1J5O - chains A and B of the 6 polymer chains in the assembly; structure by X-ray diffraction, 3.50 A resolution.

[Chain A]
Name: Reverse transcriptase
Organism: Human immunodeficiency virus 1
Notes: EC 2.7.7.49
UniProtKB: P03366 (POL_HV1B1); residues 1-558 here correspond to UniProt positions 168-725 (UniProt number = residue number + 167)
Sequence (558 residues; each row starts with the number of its first residue):
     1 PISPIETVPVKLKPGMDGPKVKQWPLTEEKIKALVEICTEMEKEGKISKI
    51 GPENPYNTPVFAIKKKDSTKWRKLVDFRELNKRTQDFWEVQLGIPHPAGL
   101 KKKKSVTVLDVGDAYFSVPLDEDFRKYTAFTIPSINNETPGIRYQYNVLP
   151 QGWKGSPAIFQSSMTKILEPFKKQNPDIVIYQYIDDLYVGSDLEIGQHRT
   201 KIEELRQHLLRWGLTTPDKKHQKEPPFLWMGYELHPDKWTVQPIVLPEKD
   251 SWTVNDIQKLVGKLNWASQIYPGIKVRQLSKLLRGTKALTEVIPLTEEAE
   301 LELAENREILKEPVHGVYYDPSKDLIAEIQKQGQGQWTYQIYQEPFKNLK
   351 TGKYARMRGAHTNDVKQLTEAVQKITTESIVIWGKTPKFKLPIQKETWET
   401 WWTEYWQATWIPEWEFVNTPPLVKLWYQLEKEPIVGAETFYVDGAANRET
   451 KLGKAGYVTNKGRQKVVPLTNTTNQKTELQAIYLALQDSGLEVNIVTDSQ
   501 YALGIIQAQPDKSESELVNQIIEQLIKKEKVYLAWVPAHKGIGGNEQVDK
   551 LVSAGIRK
Construct notes: engineered mutation Ile184 (Met351 in P03366), Ser280 (Cys447 in P03366)
Reported in the primary citation:
  - binding site for the 18-nt DNA strand: Tyr183, Asp185
  - conformationally variable residues (order/disorder transition): Leu74, Asp110, Tyr115, Gln151, Ile184, Asp185, Trp229, Tyr232, Trp266
  - contacts within the chain: Tyr115-Ile184, Tyr183-Ile184
  - mutagenesis - M184I: decreased catalytic activity on 3TCTP (citing earlier work)

[Chain B]
Name: Reverse transcriptase
Organism: Human immunodeficiency virus 1
Notes: EC 2.7.7.49
UniProtKB: P03366 (POL_HV1B1); residues 1-430 here correspond to UniProt positions 168-597 (UniProt number = residue number + 167)
Sequence (430 residues; row label = number of the first residue in the row):
     1 PISPIETVPVKLKPGMDGPKVKQWPLTEEKIKALVEICTEMEKEGKISKI
    51 GPENPYNTPVFAIKKKDSTKWRKLVDFRELNKRTQDFWEVQLGIPHPAGL
   101 KKKKSVTVLDVGDAYFSVPLDEDFRKYTAFTIPSINNETPGIRYQYNVLP
   151 QGWKGSPAIFQSSMTKILEPFKKQNPDIVIYQYIDDLYVGSDLEIGQHRT
   201 KIEELRQHLLRWGLTTPDKKHQKEPPFLWMGYELHPDKWTVQPIVLPEKD
   251 SWTVNDIQKLVGKLNWASQIYPGIKVRQLSKLLRGTKALTEVIPLTEEAE
   301 LELAENREILKEPVHGVYYDPSKDLIAEIQKQGQGQWTYQIYQEPFKNLK
   351 TGKYARMRGAHTNDVKQLTEAVQKITTESIVIWGKTPKFKLPIQKETWET
   401 WWTEYWQATWIPEWEFVNTPPLVKLWYQLE
Construct notes: engineered mutation Ile184 (Met351 in P03366), Ser280 (Cys447 in P03366)

[How chain A and chain B interact]
Pairs across the interface (107):
  Pro9(A) - Glu53(B)
  Gln85(A) - Glu53(B)  hydrogen bond (side chain-backbone)
  Asp86(A) - Pro55(B)
  Phe87(A) - Pro52(B)
  Phe87(A) - Glu53(B)
  Phe87(A) - Pro55(B)  hydrophobic
  Trp88(A) - Lys20(B)
  Trp88(A) - Val21(B)
  Trp88(A) - Lys22(B)
  Trp88(A) - Pro52(B)
  Trp88(A) - Asn54(B)  hydrogen bond (backbone-backbone)
  Trp88(A) - Pro55(B)
  Trp88(A) - Asn57(B)
  Trp88(A) - Arg143(B)
  Val90(A) - Pro52(B)  hydrophobic
  Val90(A) - Pro140(B)  hydrophobic
  Val90(A) - Gly141(B)
  Gln91(A) - Asn137(B)
  Leu92(A) - Gln23(B)
  Leu92(A) - Asn137(B)  hydrogen bond (backbone-side chain)
  Gly93(A) - Asn137(B)  hydrogen bond (backbone-side chain)
  Ile94(A) - Asn137(B)
  Pro95(A) - Asn136(B)
  His96(A) - Asn136(B)  hydrogen bond (backbone-side chain)
  Gly99(A) - Asn136(B)
  Leu100(A) - Asn136(B)
  Lys101(A) - Ile135(B)
  Ala158(A) - Pro52(B)  hydrophobic
  Ser162(A) - Gly51(B)
  Ser162(A) - Pro52(B)
  Val179(A) - Glu138(B)
  Ile180(A) - Glu138(B)  hydrogen bond (backbone-side chain)
  Tyr181(A) - Ile135(B)
  Tyr181(A) - Asn136(B)
  Tyr181(A) - Glu138(B)
  Gln182(A) - Glu138(B)  hydrogen bond (backbone-backbone)
  Gln182(A) - Thr139(B)
  Gln182(A) - Pro140(B)
  Arg358(A) - Gln394(B)
  Arg358(A) - Glu396(B)  salt bridge
  Gln373(A) - Glu396(B)
  Gln373(A) - Thr397(B)  hydrogen bond
  Gln373(A) - Thr400(B)
  Thr376(A) - Trp401(B)
  Thr377(A) - Thr400(B)
  Ile380(A) - Pro25(B)  hydrophobic
  Ile380(A) - Leu26(B)
  Val381(A) - Pro25(B)  hydrophobic
  Val381(A) - Asn136(B)  hydrogen bond (backbone-backbone)
  Gly384(A) - Thr27(B)  hydrogen bond (backbone-side chain)
  Gly384(A) - Glu28(B)  hydrogen bond (backbone-backbone)
  Trp402(A) - Lys331(B)
  Trp402(A) - Asp364(B)
  Tyr405(A) - Lys331(B)  hydrogen bond (backbone-side chain)
  Trp406(A) - Lys331(B)
  Trp406(A) - Gln332(B)
  Trp406(A) - Gly333(B)
  Gln407(A) - Lys331(B)  hydrogen bond (backbone-side chain)
  Gln407(A) - Asp364(B)
  Gln407(A) - Pro392(B)  hydrogen bond (side chain-backbone)
  Gln407(A) - Ile393(B)
  Gln407(A) - Gln394(B)  hydrogen bond
  Ala408(A) - Lys331(B)
  Ala408(A) - Trp337(B)  hydrophobic
  Ala408(A) - Asp364(B)
  Ala408(A) - Pro392(B)  hydrogen bond (backbone-backbone)
  Ala408(A) - Ile393(B)
  Ala408(A) - Gln394(B)
  Thr409(A) - Asp364(B)  hydrogen bond (backbone-side chain)
  Thr409(A) - Gln394(B)  hydrogen bond
  Trp410(A) - Asn363(B)
  Trp410(A) - Val365(B)
  Trp410(A) - Trp401(B)
  Trp410(A) - Tyr405(B)
  Pro412(A) - Trp401(B)
  Pro433(A) - Asn255(B)
  Pro433(A) - Leu289(B)  hydrophobic
  Pro433(A) - Thr290(B)
  Ile434(A) - Thr290(B)  hydrogen bond (backbone-side chain)
  Val435(A) - Thr290(B)
  Val435(A) - Glu291(B)
  Gly436(A) - Thr290(B)
  Thr439(A) - Lys287(B)  hydrogen bond (side chain-backbone)
  Thr439(A) - Ala288(B)
  Thr439(A) - Leu289(B)
  Thr439(A) - Thr290(B)
  Tyr441(A) - Gln258(B)
  Tyr441(A) - Lys287(B)
  Asn460(A) - Thr286(B)
  Asn460(A) - Ala288(B)
  Asn494(A) - Leu289(B)
  Asn494(A) - Thr290(B)  hydrogen bond
  Gln500(A) - Pro420(B)
  Gln500(A) - Pro421(B)
  Gln500(A) - Leu422(B)  hydrogen bond (side chain-backbone)
  Tyr532(A) - Asn255(B)  hydrogen bond
  Val536(A) - Gln258(B)
  Pro537(A) - Gly262(B)
  Ile542(A) - Gln258(B)
  Ile542(A) - Val261(B)  hydrophobic
  Ile542(A) - Ser280(B)
  Ile542(A) - Leu283(B)  hydrophobic
  Gly543(A) - Gln258(B)
  Gly543(A) - Leu283(B)
  Gly543(A) - Gly285(B)
  Gly544(A) - Gly285(B)
  Gly544(A) - Thr286(B)
Interface residues without a listed pair, chain A (65 interface residues in all): Val8, Gln161, Lys172, Ile382, Thr386, Ala437, Val458, Thr459, Val496, Leu503, Ala534, Trp535, Gly541, Gln547
Interface residues without a listed pair, chain B (60 interface residues in all): Tyr56, Thr131, Pro133, Ser134, Gln334, Leu368, Thr419

[Summary]
65 residues of chain A and 60 residues of chain B are in contact, with 23 hydrogen bonds and 1 salt bridge.
Polar pairs include Arg358(A)-Glu396(B), Gln85(A)-Glu53(B) and Leu92(A)-Asn137(B). The paper reports a binding
site for the 18-nt DNA strand at Tyr183(A) and Asp185(A); M184I of chain A reduces catalytic activity on
3TCTP.
Here chain A is Reverse transcriptase and chain B is Reverse transcriptase, both from Human immunodeficiency
virus 1. Entry 1J5O (Crystal structure of met184ile mutant of HIV-1 reverse transcriptase in complex with
double stranded DNA template-primer) was determined by X-ray diffraction together with 1QE1 from the same
study.
